7NPU - chains C1 and D8 of the 24 polymer chains in the assembly; structure by electron microscopy, 4.48 A resolution (low resolution: residue-level contacts below are approximate; hydrogen-bond / salt-bridge calls are withheld).

Chain C1:
Molecule: ESX-5 secretion system protein EccC5
From: Mycobacterium tuberculosis (strain ATCC 25618 / H37Rv)
UniProt: P9WNA5 (ECCC5_MYCTU); residue numbers follow UniProt; this construct covers 1-1391
Sequence (1391 residues; each row starts with the number of its first residue):
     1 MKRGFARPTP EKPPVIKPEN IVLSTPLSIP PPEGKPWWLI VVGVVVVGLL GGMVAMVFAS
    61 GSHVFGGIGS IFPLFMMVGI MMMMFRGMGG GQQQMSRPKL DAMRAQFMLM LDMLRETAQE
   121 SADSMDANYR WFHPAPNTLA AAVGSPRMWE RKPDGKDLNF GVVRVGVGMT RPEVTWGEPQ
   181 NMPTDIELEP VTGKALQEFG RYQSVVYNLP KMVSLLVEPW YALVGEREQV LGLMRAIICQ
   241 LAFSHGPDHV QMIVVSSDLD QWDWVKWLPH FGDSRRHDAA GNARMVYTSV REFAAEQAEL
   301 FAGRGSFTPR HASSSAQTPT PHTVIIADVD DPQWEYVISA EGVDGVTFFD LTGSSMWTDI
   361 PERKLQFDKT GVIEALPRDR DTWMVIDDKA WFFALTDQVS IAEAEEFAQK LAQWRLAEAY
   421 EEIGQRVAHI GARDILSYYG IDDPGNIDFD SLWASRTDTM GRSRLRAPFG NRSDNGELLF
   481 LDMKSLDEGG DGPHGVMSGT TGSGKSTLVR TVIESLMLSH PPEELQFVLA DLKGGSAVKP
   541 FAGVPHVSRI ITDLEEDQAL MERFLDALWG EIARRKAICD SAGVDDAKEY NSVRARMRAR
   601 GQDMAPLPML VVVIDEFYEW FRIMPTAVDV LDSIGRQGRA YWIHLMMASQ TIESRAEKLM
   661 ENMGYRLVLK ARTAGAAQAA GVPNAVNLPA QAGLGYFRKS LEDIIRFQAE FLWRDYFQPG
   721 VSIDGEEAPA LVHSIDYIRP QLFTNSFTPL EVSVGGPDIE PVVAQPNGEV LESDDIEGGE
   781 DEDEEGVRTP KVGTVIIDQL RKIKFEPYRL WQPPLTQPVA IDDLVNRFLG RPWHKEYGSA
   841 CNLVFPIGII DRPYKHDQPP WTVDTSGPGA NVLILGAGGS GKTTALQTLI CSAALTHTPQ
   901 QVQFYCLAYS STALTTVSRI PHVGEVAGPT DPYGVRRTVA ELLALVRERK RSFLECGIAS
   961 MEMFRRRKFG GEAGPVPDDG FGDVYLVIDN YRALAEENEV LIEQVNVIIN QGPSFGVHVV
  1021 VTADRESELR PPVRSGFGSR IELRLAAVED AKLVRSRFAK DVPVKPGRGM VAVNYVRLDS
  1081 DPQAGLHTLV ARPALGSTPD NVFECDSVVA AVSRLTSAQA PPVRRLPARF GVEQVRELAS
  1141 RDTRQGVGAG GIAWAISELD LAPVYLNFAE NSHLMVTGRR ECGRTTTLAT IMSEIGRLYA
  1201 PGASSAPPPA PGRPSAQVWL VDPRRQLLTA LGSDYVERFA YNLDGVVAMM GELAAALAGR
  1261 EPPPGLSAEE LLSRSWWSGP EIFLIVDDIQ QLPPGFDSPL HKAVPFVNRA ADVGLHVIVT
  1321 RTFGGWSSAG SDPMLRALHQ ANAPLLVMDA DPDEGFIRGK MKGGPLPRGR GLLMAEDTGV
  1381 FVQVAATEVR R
Unresolved in the structure: 275-284, 417-1391
Curated features (UniProtKB/Swiss-Prot):
  - binding site (ATP): G499 to S506, G876 to T883, G1178 to T1185

Chain D8:
Molecule: ESX-5 secretion system protein EccD5
From: Mycobacterium tuberculosis (strain ATCC 25618 / H37Rv)
UniProt: P9WNP9 (ECCD5_MYCTU); residues 1-503 here = UniProt positions 1-503
Sequence (503 residues; row label = number of the first residue in the row):
     1 MTAVADAPQA DIEGVASPQA VVVGVMAGEG VQIGVLLDAN APVSVMTDPL LKVVNSRLRE
    61 LGEAPLEATG RGRWALCLVD GAPLRATQSL TEQDVYDGDR LWIRFIADTE RRSQVIEHIS
   121 TAVASDLSKR FARIDPIVAV QVGASMVATG VVLATGVLGW WRWHHNTWLT TIYTAVIGVL
   181 VLAVAMLLLM RAKTDADRRV ADIMLMSAIM PVTVAAAAAP PGPVGSPQAV LGFGVLTVAA
   241 ALALRFTGRR LGIYTTIVII GALTMLAALA RMVAATSAVT LLSSLLLICV VAYHAAPALS
   301 RRLAGIRLPV FPSATSRWVF EARPDLPTTV VVSGGSAPVL EGPSSVRDVL LQAERARSFL
   361 SGLLTGLGVM VVVCMTSLCD PHTGQRWLPL ILAGFTSGFL LLRGRSYVDR WQSITLAGTA
   421 VIIAAAVCVR YALELSSPLA VSIVAAILVL LPAAGMAAAA HVPHTIYSPL FRKFVEWIEY
   481 LCLMPIFPLA LWLMNVYAAI RYR
Unresolved in the structure: 1-17, 305-343, 462-503

Interface between chain C1 and chain D8:
Residue-residue contacts - 25 pairs, chain C1 then chain D8:
  M108(C1) - H118(D8)
  D112(C1) - T121(D8)
  R115(C1) - E117(D8)
  Q119(C1) - R112(D8)
  Q119(C1) - Q114(D8)
  A122(C1) - R112(D8)
  D123(C1) - R112(D8)
  D126(C1) - R111(D8)
  D126(C1) - R112(D8)
  R130(C1) - E110(D8)
  R130(C1) - R111(D8)
  R130(C1) - R112(D8)
  A135(C1) - E110(D8)
  T138(C1) - G72(D8)
  A141(C1) - W74(D8)
  R164(C1) - E110(D8)
  E198(C1) - E117(D8)
  Y202(C1) - E117(D8)
  Q203(C1) - V115(D8)
  Q203(C1) - E117(D8)
  Y207(C1) - S113(D8)
  Y207(C1) - V115(D8)
  N208(C1) - R111(D8)
  E406(C1) - D48(D8)
  K410(C1) - D48(D8)
Interface residues without a listed pair, chain C1 (22 interface residues in all): P134, F199, V206
Interface residues without a listed pair, chain D8 (17 interface residues in all): A68, R71, R73, D108, I116

Overview:
The interface between chain C1 and chain D8 involves 22 residues on one side and 17 on the other. UniProt
lists 24 ATP-binding residues on chain C1.
Here chain C1 is ESX-5 secretion system protein EccC5 and chain D8 is ESX-5 secretion system protein EccD5,
both from Mycobacterium tuberculosis (strain ATCC 25618 / H37Rv). Entry 7NPU (MycP5-free ESX-5 inner membrane
complex, state I) was determined by electron microscopy, deposited together with 7NP7, 7NPR, 7NPV, 7NPS and
7NPT.
